4AP6 - chain A; structure by X-ray diffraction, 3.40 A resolution.

# Chain A
Name: GDP-fucose protein O-fucosyltransferase 2
Organism: Homo sapiens
Notes: EC 2.4.1.221
UniProtKB: Q9Y2G5 (OFUT2_HUMAN); numbering as in UniProt (aligned over 37-429)
Amino-acid sequence (422 residues; numbered 8 to 429; the number before each row is that of its first residue):
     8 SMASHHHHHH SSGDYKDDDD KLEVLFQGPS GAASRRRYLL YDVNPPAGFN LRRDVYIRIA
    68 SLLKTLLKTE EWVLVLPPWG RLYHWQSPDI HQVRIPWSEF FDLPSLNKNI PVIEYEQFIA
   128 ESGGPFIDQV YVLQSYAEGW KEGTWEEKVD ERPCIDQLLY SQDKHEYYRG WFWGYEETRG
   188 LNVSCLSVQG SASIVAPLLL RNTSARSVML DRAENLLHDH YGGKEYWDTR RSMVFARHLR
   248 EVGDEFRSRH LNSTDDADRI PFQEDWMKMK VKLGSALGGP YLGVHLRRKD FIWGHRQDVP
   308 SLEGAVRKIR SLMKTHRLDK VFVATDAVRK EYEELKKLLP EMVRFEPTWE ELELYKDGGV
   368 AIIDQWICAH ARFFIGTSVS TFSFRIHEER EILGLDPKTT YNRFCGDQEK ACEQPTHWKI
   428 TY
Disordered / not traced: 8-40
Construct notes: expression tag (8-36); engineered mutation Ala-54 (Glu in Q9Y2G5)
Disulfides: Cys-161/Cys-192, Cys-412/Cys-419
Covalent attachments: N-acetylglucosamine (NAG) linked to Asn-209
Ligand contacts: guanosine-5'-diphosphate-beta-L-fucopyranose (GFB): Pro-53, Ala-54, Gly-55, Phe-56, Asn-57, Gln-93, His-292, Arg-294, Ala-331, Thr-332, Asp-333, Asp-364, Val-367, Ala-368, Asp-371, Val-386, Ser-387, Thr-388, Phe-389
UniProt features mapped onto this chain:
  - binding site (GDP-beta-L-fucose): Pro-53, Gly-55 to Asn-57, His-292 to Arg-294, Asp-371, Thr-388, Phe-389
  - site: Glu-396 (Essential for catalytic activity)
  - glycosylation (N-linked (GlcNAc...) asparagine): Asn-189, Asn-209, Asn-259
  - mutagenesis: Trp-92 (W92A: Abolishes enzyme activity), Trp-152 (W152A: Reduces enzyme activity), Trp-273 (W273A: Reduces enzyme activity), Arg-294 (R294A: Abolishes enzyme activity), Asp-297 (D297A: Reduces enzyme activity), Glu-395 (E395A: No enhanced secretion of ADASMTS13; when associated with A-396), Glu-396 (E396A: Reduces enzyme activity. No enhanced secretion of ADASMTS13; when associated with A-396)

# Summary
Ligands of chain A: guanosine-5'-diphosphate-beta-L-fucopyranose. N-acetylglucosamine is covalently linked to
Asn-209. UniProt lists 10 GDP-beta-L-fucose-binding residues and 7 mutagenesis sites.
Chain A is GDP-fucose protein O-fucosyltransferase 2 (Homo sapiens); the structure, Crystal structure of human
POFUT2 E54A mutant in complex with GDP- fucose, was determined by X-ray diffraction.
